Entry 8RG6 (X-ray diffraction, 1.62 A resolution); this record covers chains A and B of the 3 polymer chains in the assembly.

[Chain A (and B)]
Protein: Arginase-2, mitochondrial
Organism: Homo sapiens
Notes: EC 3.5.3.1; chain B of this document is another copy of the same molecule, construct and numbering; everything in this record applies to it too
UniProt: P78540 (ARGI2_HUMAN); numbering as in UniProt (aligned over 22-341)
Chain sequence (336 residues; row label = number of the first residue in the row):
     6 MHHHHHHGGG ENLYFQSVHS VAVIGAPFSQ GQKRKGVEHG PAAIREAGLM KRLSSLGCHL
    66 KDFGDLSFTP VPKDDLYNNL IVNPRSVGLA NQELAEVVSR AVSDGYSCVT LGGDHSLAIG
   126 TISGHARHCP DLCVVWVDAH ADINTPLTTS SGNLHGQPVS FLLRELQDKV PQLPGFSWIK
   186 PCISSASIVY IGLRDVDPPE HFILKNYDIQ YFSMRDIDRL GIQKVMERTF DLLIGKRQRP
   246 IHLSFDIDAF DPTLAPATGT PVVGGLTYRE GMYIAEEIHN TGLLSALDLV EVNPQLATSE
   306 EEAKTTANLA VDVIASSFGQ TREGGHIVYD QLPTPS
Not modelled in the structure: 6-22, 341 (chain B: 6-16, 341)
Sequence notes: initiating methionine (6); expression tag (7-21)
Curated features (UniProtKB/Swiss-Prot):
  - binding site (Mn(2+)): His120, Asp143, His145, Asp147, Asp251, Asp253
  - binding site (substrate): His145 to Asn149, Ser156 to Asn158, Asp202, Thr265, Glu296
Ion coordination: Mn2+ site 1: His120, Asp143, Asp147, Asp251 (together with A1H0B); Mn2+ site 2: Asp143, His145, Asp251, Asp253 (together with A1H0B)
Ligand contacts: A1H0B ((2S,3R)-3-[3-(dihydroxyboranyl)propyl]pyrrolidine-2-carboxylic acid): His120, Asp143, His145, Asp147, Asn149, Thr154, Ser156, Asn158, His160, Gly161, Asp200, Asp202, Glu205, Asp251, Asp253, Thr265, Glu296

[How chain A and chain B interact]
Pairs across the interface (48; chain A residue first):
  Gln228(A) with Arg224(B), hydrogen bond (side chain-backbone)
  Tyr273(A) with Val268(B); Gly269(B)
  Arg274(A) with Met219(B); Ile222(B); Asp223(B), salt bridge; Gly269(B); Gly270(B), hydrogen bond (side chain-backbone); Glu275(B), salt bridge
  Tyr278(A) with Arg220(B); Arg224(B), hydrogen bond
  Glu281(A) with Arg220(B), salt bridge
  Glu282(A) with Arg220(B), salt bridge
  Asn285(A) with Arg220(B)
  Arg327(A) with Leu198(B); Arg199(B); Met219(B); Arg220(B); Asp223(B), salt bridge
  Glu328(A) with Val201(B); His206(B), hydrogen bond (backbone-side chain); Tyr216(B), hydrogen bond; Ser218(B), hydrogen bond; Arg220(B); Asp221(B)
  Gly329(A) with Val201(B); Pro203(B); His206(B)
  Gly330(A) with His206(B)
  Ile332(A) with Pro203(B)
  Tyr334(A) with Thr153(B); Pro203(B); Pro204(B); Phe207(B)
  Asp335(A) with Phe207(B)
  Leu337(A) with Thr153(B); Pro204(B); Phe207(B), hydrophobic; Ile208(B), hydrophobic
  Pro338(A) with Leu152(B); Thr153(B)
  Thr339(A) with Leu152(B); Lys174(B)
  Pro340(A) with Leu152(B); Asp173(B); Lys174(B); Val175(B); Pro176(B)
Interface residues without a listed pair, chain A (20 interface residues in all): Ile227, Gln336
Interface residues without a listed pair, chain B (32 interface residues in all): Leu171, Asp200, Tyr212, Leu225, Leu271, Thr272

[Summary]
20 residues of chain A face 32 of chain B across their interface, with 6 hydrogen bonds and 5 salt bridges.
Among the polar pairs are Arg274(A)-Asp223(B), Arg274(A)-Glu275(B) and Glu281(A)-Arg220(B). Ligands of chain
A: compound A1H0B.
Both chains are Arginase-2, mitochondrial (Homo sapiens). Entry 8RG6 (Arginase 2 in complex with inhibitor)
was determined by X-ray diffraction together with 8RGF, 8RGU and 8RFA from the same study.
